7PII - chains F and I of the 12 polymer chains in the assembly; structure by electron microscopy, 2.68 A resolution.

[Chain F]
Molecule: Histone H4
Source organism: Homo sapiens
Reference sequence: P62805 (H4_HUMAN); residues 0-102 here correspond to UniProt positions 1-103 (UniProt number = residue number + 1)
Amino-acid sequence (103 residues; numbered 0 to 102; the number before each row is that of its first residue; numbering starts at 0):
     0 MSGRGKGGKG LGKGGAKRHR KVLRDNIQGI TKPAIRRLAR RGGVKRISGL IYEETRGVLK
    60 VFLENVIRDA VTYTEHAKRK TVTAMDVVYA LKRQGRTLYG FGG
Disordered / not traced: 0-21, 102

[Chain I]
Molecule: 171-nt DNA strand
Sequence (171 nucleotides; each row starts with the number of its first residue; numbers below 1 keep their minus sign (DC-51 is residue -51)):
   -51 CTACAAAAAG AGTGTTTCAA AACTGCTCTA TCAAAAGGAA TGTTCAACTC TGTGAGTTGA
     9 ATGCAATCAT CACAAAGAAG TTTCTGAGAA TGCTTCTGTT TAGTTTTTAT GTGAAGATAT
    69 TCCCGTTTCC AACGAAGGCC TCAAAGCGGT CCAAATATCC ACTTGCAGAT T
Disordered / not traced: -51 to -50, 73-119

[Interface between chain F and chain I]
Pairs across the interface (12):
  Arg39(F) with DA8(I), phosphate contact
  Arg45(F) with DG7(I), hydrogen bond to the sugar; DA8(I), phosphate contact
  Ile46(F) with DG7(I), sugar contact; DA8(I), hydrogen bond to the phosphate
  Ser47(F) with DG7(I), phosphate contact
  Gly48(F) with DG7(I), hydrogen bond to the phosphate
  Arg78(F) with DG28(I), phosphate contact
  Lys79(F) with DA27(I), phosphate contact; DG28(I), hydrogen bond to the phosphate
  Thr80(F) with DA27(I), phosphate contact; DG28(I), hydrogen bond to the phosphate
Also at the interface, not in a pair above, chain F (10 interface residues in all): Lys44, Tyr51

[Summary]
10 residues of chain F face 4 of chain I across their interface; the contacts include 5 hydrogen bonds. Among
the polar pairs are Arg45(F)-DG7(I), Ile46(F)-DA8(I) and Gly48(F)-DG7(I).
Chain F is Histone H4 (Homo sapiens) and chain I is a 171-nt DNA strand; the structure, Structure of the human
CCAN CENP-A alpha-satellite complex, was determined by electron microscopy (same publication as 7PB4, 7PB8,
7PKN, 7R5R, 7R5S, 7R5V, 7YWX and 7YYH).
